6U07 - chains A and B; structure by X-ray diffraction, 1.76 A resolution.

Chain A:
Molecule: Stabilized T cell receptor constant domain (Calpha)
Source organism: Homo sapiens
UniProt: Q2YD82 (Q2YD82_HUMAN); residues 118-213 here correspond to UniProt positions 100-195 (UniProt number = residue number - 18)
Amino-acid sequence (106 residues; each row starts with the number of its first residue):
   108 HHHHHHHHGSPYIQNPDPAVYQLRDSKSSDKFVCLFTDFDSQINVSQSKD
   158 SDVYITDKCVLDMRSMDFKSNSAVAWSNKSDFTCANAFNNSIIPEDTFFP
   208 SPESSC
Not modelled in the structure: 108-121, 210-213
Differences from the reference sequence: expression tag (108-117); conflict Phe-139 (Ser121 in Q2YD82), Ile-150 (Thr132 in Q2YD82), Cys-166 (Thr148 in Q2YD82), Thr-190 (Ala172 in Q2YD82)
Cystine bridges: Cys-141/Cys-191
Metal / ion sites: Mg2+ site 1 near Ala-192 (its only coordinating residue here); Mg2+ site 2: Asn-196, Ser-198
From the paper describing this entry:
  - contacts within the chain: Gln-129/Phe-139

Chain B:
Molecule: Stabilized T cell receptor constant domain (Cbeta)
Source organism: Homo sapiens
UniProt: K7N5M4 (K7N5M4_HUMAN); residues 117-246 here correspond to UniProt positions 120-249 (UniProt number = residue number + 3)
Amino-acid sequence (131 residues; row label = number of the first residue in the row):
   117 EDLKNVFPPEVAVFEPSKAEISRTQKATLVCLATGFYPPHVELSWWVNGK
   167 EVHDGVCTDPQPLKEQPALNDSRYALSSRLRVSATFWQDPRNHFRCQVQF
   217 YGLSENDEWTQDRAKPVTQIVSAEAWGRADC
Not modelled in the structure: 117, 247
Differences from the reference sequence: conflict Lys-134 (Glu137 in K7N5M4), Arg-139 (His142 in K7N5M4), Pro-155 (Asp158 in K7N5M4), Asp-170 (Ser173 in K7N5M4), Asp-205 (Asn208 in K7N5M4); expression tag (247)
Cystine bridges: Cys-147/Cys-212

How chain A and chain B interact:
Inter-chain disulfides: Cys-166(A)/Cys-173(B)
Residue-residue contacts (65; chain A residue first):
  Asp-124(A) with Arg-139(B), salt bridge; Thr-140(B)
  Tyr-128(A) with Ser-133(B); Ala-135(B); Glu-136(B); Arg-139(B); Thr-140(B)
  Gln-129(A) with Ser-133(B)
  Leu-130(A) with Phe-130(B); Glu-131(B); Thr-144(B); Val-146(B), hydrophobic
  Arg-131(A) with Phe-130(B); Glu-131(B), hydrogen bond (backbone-backbone)
  Asp-132(A) with Ala-128(B); Val-129(B); Phe-130(B)
  Ser-133(A) with Val-129(B), hydrogen bond (backbone-backbone); Glu-131(B); Glu-240(B), hydrogen bond (side chain-backbone); Ala-241(B)
  Lys-134(A) with Glu-240(B), hydrogen bond (side chain-backbone)
  Lys-138(A) with Phe-130(B)
  Phe-139(A) with Phe-130(B), hydrophobic
  Val-140(A) with Phe-130(B), hydrophobic; Leu-148(B), hydrophobic
  Leu-142(A) with Thr-144(B)
  Asp-145(A) with Thr-140(B); Arg-197(B), salt bridge
  Ser-158(A) with Glu-181(B)
  Tyr-161(A) with Leu-179(B), hydrophobic; Glu-181(B), hydrogen bond (side chain-backbone)
  Thr-163(A) with Asp-175(B); Ser-193(B); Arg-195(B), hydrogen bond
  Asp-164(A) with Arg-195(B)
  Cys-166(A) with Cys-173(B), disulfide; Thr-174(B); Arg-195(B)
  Val-167(A) with Cys-173(B), hydrogen bond (backbone-side chain)
  Leu-168(A) with Gly-171(B); Cys-173(B), hydrophobic; Arg-195(B); Arg-197(B)
  Asp-169(A) with Asp-170(B); Gly-171(B), hydrogen bond (backbone-backbone)
  Met-170(A) with Lys-142(B); Asp-170(B); Arg-197(B); Val-198(B)
  Arg-171(A) with Asp-170(B), salt bridge
  Ser-172(A) with Asp-170(B), hydrogen bond (backbone-side chain)
  Met-173(A) with Lys-142(B); Ser-199(B)
  Phe-175(A) with Lys-142(B); Arg-197(B)
  Ser-177(A) with Arg-197(B), hydrogen bond
  Ser-179(A) with Arg-195(B), hydrogen bond
  Ala-180(A) with Arg-195(B)
  Val-181(A) with Arg-195(B)
  Trp-183(A) with Leu-148(B), hydrophobic; Leu-179(B), hydrophobic; Ala-191(B), hydrophobic
  Phe-205(A) with Arg-139(B)
  Pro-207(A) with Ala-135(B), hydrophobic
Also at the interface, not in a pair above, chain A (35 interface residues in all): Thr-144, Ile-162
Also at the interface, not in a pair above, chain B (33 interface residues in all): Pro-132, Thr-150, His-169, Val-172, Pro-183

In short:
35 residues of chain A face 33 of chain B across their interface; the contacts include 1 disulfide bond, 11
hydrogen bonds and 3 salt bridges. Among the polar pairs are Asp-124(A)/Arg-139(B), Asp-145(A)/Arg-197(B) and
Arg-171(A)/Asp-170(B). Asn-196(A) and Ser-198(A) coordinate Mg2+ site 2. The paper reports contacts within the
chain involving Phe-139(A) and Gln-129(A).
Chain A is Stabilized T cell receptor constant domain (Calpha) and chain B is Stabilized T cell receptor
constant domain (Cbeta), both from Homo sapiens; the structure, Computational Stabilization of T Cell Receptor
Constant Domains, was determined by X-ray diffraction.
